9K2V - chains w and B of the 30 polymer chains in the assembly; structure by electron microscopy, 3.40 A resolution.

Chain w:
Protein: Internal virion protein
From: Anabaena phage A-4L
Reference sequence: A0A059PY42 (A0A059PY42_9CAUD); residues 1-380 here = UniProt positions 1-380
Amino-acid sequence (380 residues; row label = number of the first residue in the row):
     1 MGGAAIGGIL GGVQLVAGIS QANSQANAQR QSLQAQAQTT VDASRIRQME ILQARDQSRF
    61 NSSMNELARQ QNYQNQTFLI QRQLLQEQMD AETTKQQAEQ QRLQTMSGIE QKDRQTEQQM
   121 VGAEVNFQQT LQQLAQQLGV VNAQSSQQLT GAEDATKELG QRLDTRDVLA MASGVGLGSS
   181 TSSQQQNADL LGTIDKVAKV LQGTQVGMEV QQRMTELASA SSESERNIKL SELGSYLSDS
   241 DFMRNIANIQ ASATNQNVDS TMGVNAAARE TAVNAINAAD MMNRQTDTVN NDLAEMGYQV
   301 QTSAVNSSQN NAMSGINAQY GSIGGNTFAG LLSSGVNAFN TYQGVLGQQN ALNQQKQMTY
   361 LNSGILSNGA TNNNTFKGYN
Disordered / not traced: 93-380

Chain B:
Protein: Internal protein
From: Anabaena phage A-4L
Reference sequence: A0A059PY91 (A0A059PY91_9CAUD); residues 1-1058 here = UniProt positions 1-1058
Amino-acid sequence (1058 residues; row label = number of the first residue in the row):
     1 MTIKLIGVDN LDNSQQYNEA TNSALVQSLE RNQQSVSKTQ QILEAGNAAI AQQAVSIGQA
    61 SQQKAQANAN RGSGIGGLLE GVSKAVGTYW EINQNQQLKQ AQIDAKTQVI QREQAEAVAR
   121 AAEKAAAEAA EANKQQALTV SEQEANAVRV ELGDLYNEWR SGDKFRSEPG GMTKFRDAGL
   181 ARIMSRTNIT EAQKKELINL HYGNWDAEMK AYSDRTAKYA EEVSQVRRES VIKERTFRVN
   241 SVVSGLTWDA DPTDAIKKVD AMVSSTVNDQ NLPLLDRLQA ANSMYNTAYE KVVNNATARA
   301 EVERKMKALQ AYQYEAITNW NDQTKPRAER EAFDQQLQAK HGLNVDSSYM AWENSRKQYI
   361 EFQQQSRQLQ DLEQNGLIDS ARKVNLSDDF VGSVVQLILY GEGNTAALKE RFTDNRNFEA
   421 NTAGAGEVRR LLEAVPRMRR ETDSLRSDNA ALQVARTRLQ REGVTFLMNA DARTRGLLES
   481 FAQQFMVNLP KSNVGLTPEQ QAEYARQTNQ VQQAIEQQII INDQRVQNNA AELAKYGLSE
   541 PEDVLRKNAA TRRKLVNDTM YQLGTQAEQV RRTQTSGYGQ LGITSPTTAL GEGANRERLT
   601 FVAPDGYRRL RPPVVANLAT VKFTGSSRNG IVPGSKVMLP FMAADAGRVR VNSDNHREAR
   661 AKHTHAGEDI AAPGGTKVVS YVSGQVIKVT RQKGIGYGRY ITIKGDDGMY HRFAHLSAHN
   721 VKQGQRVEAG HVIGLVGDDG SPGSYHLHWE VRDNDGYGAN GTVNPLKYMG GVNFKESSAP
   781 PPQGNTNGWG YNVNNPPTAR VPANAIKLPN GKFLVNNRTG ALGNPTARAA SEQYTVGRPV
   841 NTGKVSGSSW SGTNDYGETY GYAYLANNPE FTKKLAITAT RLGISAQWLV DIMAFETGNF
   901 KKATNWSHSR TGVVGLIGFT PATARALGTT TYALAKMPPE KQLDYVYKYL SDPQLKPHLS
   961 KGVEYVAASI FGGSPLVRKM VNNRSGAMQR GDGDINLQNY LKKLGRDVGR RYDIRSMSRA
  1021 DRLIGSAVHT GFHEGCATCA ALRSSGSDIV PHNAEFDA
Disordered / not traced: 1-36, 63-137, 481-495, 591-604, 654-663, 1058
Metal / ion sites: Zn2+: His665, Asp669

Chain w / chain B interface:
Pairs across the interface (24; chain w residue first):
  Gly2(w) with Tyr219(B), hydrogen bond (backbone-side chain)
  Gly3(w) with Tyr219(B); Val223(B)
  Ala4(w) with Val226(B)
  Ile6(w) with Tyr219(B); Val223(B), hydrophobic
  Gly7(w) with Val223(B); Val226(B); Arg227(B)
  Gly8(w) with Val226(B)
  Leu10(w) with Arg227(B)
  Gly11(w) with Arg227(B)
  Gln14(w) with Asn271(B), hydrogen bond
  Leu15(w) with Glu234(B)
  Gln25(w) with Met350(B), hydrogen bond
  Ala43(w) with Arg572(B)
  Ile46(w) with Arg572(B)
  Glu50(w) with Leu590(B)
  Ala54(w) with Leu590(B), hydrophobic
  Gln57(w) with Pro586(B); Thr587(B)
  Ser58(w) with Gly708(B)
  Ser62(w) with Asp753(B)
  Asn65(w) with Met709(B)
Other interface residues (no listed pair), chain w (21 interface residues in all): Gln21, Arg69
Other interface residues (no listed pair), chain B (22 interface residues in all): Glu222, Val231, Arg235, Asn354, Asp707, Asn760, Val763, Lys767

Summary:
Chain w and chain B form an interface of 21 and 22 residues respectively; the contacts include 3 hydrogen
bonds. Among the polar pairs are Gly2(w)-Tyr219(B), Gln14(w)-Asn271(B) and Gln25(w)-Met350(B). His665(B) and
Asp669(B) form the Zn2+ site.
Chain w is Internal virion protein and chain B is Internal protein, both from Anabaena phage A-4L; the
structure, Cyanophage A4 pre-ejectosome, was determined by electron microscopy (same publication as 9JWB, 9K09
and 9K3A).
